7O10 - chains B and C of the 5 polymer chains in the assembly; structure by electron microscopy, 3.60 A resolution.

[Chain B (and C)]
Name: Probable ABC transporter ATP-binding protein NosF
Source organism: Pseudomonas stutzeri ATCC 14405
Notes: chain C of this document is another copy of the same molecule, construct and numbering; everything in this record applies to it too
UniProtKB: P19844 (NOSF_PSEST); numbering as in UniProt (aligned over 1-308)
Amino-acid sequence (308 residues; numbered 1 to 308; the number before each row is that of its first residue):
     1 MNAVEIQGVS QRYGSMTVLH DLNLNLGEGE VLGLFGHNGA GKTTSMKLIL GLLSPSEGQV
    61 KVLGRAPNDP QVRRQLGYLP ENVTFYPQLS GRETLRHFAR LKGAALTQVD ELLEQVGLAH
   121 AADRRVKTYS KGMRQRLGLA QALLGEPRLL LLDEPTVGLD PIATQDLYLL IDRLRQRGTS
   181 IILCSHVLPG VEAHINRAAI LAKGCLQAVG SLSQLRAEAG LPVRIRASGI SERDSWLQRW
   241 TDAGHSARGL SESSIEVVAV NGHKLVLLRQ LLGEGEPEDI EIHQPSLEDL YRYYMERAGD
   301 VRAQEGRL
Unresolved in the structure: 300-308 (chain C: 1, 300-308)

[Chain B / chain C interface]
Contacting residue pairs (53; chain B residue first):
  H37(B) - D160(C)  salt bridge
  N38(B) - D160(C)  hydrogen bond
  S130(B) - N38(C)
  L159(B) - H186(C)
  D160(B) - H37(C)  salt bridge
  D160(B) - N38(C)
  D160(B) - H186(C)  salt bridge
  D160(B) - Y291(C)
  P161(B) - H186(C)
  P161(B) - L188(C)  hydrophobic
  P161(B) - Y291(C)
  P161(B) - R292(C)  hydrogen bond (backbone-side chain)
  I162(B) - H37(C)
  I162(B) - Y291(C)
  I162(B) - R292(C)
  I162(B) - M295(C)  hydrophobic
  Q165(B) - R292(C)
  H186(B) - D160(C)
  H186(B) - P161(C)
  L188(B) - P161(C)  hydrophobic
  P189(B) - P189(C)
  P189(B) - G190(C)
  S228(B) - S213(C)  hydrogen bond
  L250(B) - A193(C)
  S251(B) - R175(C)  hydrogen bond
  R269(B) - L272(C)
  R269(B) - P277(C)
  R269(B) - I280(C)
  Q270(B) - L272(C)
  L272(B) - L268(C)  hydrophobic
  G273(B) - L268(C)
  G273(B) - R269(C)
  D279(B) - L212(C)
  D279(B) - S213(C)
  D279(B) - R216(C)  salt bridge
  D279(B) - N261(C)
  D279(B) - Q284(C)
  I280(B) - I282(C)
  I280(B) - Q284(C)
  E281(B) - I282(C)
  E281(B) - Q284(C)
  I282(B) - E281(C)
  I282(B) - I282(C)  hydrogen bond (backbone-backbone)
  H283(B) - E281(C)
  H283(B) - H283(C)
  Q284(B) - D279(C)  hydrogen bond
  Q284(B) - E281(C)  hydrogen bond (backbone-side chain)
  E288(B) - P161(C)
  E288(B) - Q165(C)
  Y291(B) - P161(C)  hydrophobic
  Y291(B) - I162(C)  hydrophobic
  R292(B) - I162(C)
  R292(B) - Q165(C)
Other interface residues (no listed pair), chain B (35 interface residues in all): N82, V187, G190, R224, R226, E276, P277, M295
Other interface residues (no listed pair), chain C (35 interface residues in all): G36, K131, L159, V187, K264, L265

[Overview]
The chain B/chain C interface involves 35 residues from each chain, with 7 hydrogen bonds and 4 salt bridges.
Polar pairs include H37(B)-D160(C), D160(B)-H186(C) and D279(B)-R216(C).
Chain B and chain C are both Probable ABC transporter ATP-binding protein NosF (Pseudomonas stutzeri ATCC
14405); the structure, ABC transporter NosDFY, nucleotide-free in GDN, R-domain 2, was determined by electron
microscopy (same publication as 7O0Y, 7O0Z, 7O11, 7O12, 7O13, 7O14 and 10 further entries).
